PDB entry 1DKG | X-ray diffraction, 2.80 A resolution | chains A and B of the 3 polymer chains in the assembly

[Chain A (and B)]
Protein: Nucleotide exchange factor grpe
Organism: Escherichia coli
Notes: chain B of this document is another copy of the same molecule, construct and numbering; everything in this record applies to it too
UniProtKB: P09372 (GRPE_ECOLI); residues 1-197 here = UniProt positions 1-197
Chain sequence (197 residues; each row starts with the number of its first residue):
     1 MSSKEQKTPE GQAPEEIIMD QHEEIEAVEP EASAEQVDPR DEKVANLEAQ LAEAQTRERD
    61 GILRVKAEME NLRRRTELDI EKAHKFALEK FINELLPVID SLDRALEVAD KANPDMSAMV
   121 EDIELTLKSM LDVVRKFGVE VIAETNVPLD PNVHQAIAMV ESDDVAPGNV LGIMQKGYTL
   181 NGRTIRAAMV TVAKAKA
Disordered / not traced: 1-33, 110-115 (chain B: 1-37, 109-115, 196-197)
Construct notes: engineered mutation Asp-122 (Gly in P09372)
Swiss-Prot annotation at these positions:
  - site: Arg-183 (Interaction with DnaK)
  - mutagenesis: Arg-73 (R73A: Great decrease in ability to interact with DnaK), Arg-74 (R74A: Great decrease in ability to interact with DnaK), Lys-82 (K82A: Great decrease in ability to interact with DnaK), Phe-86 (F86A: No effect in ability to interact with DnaK), Arg-104 (R104A: No effect in ability to interact with DnaK), Glu-107 (E107A: No effect in ability to interact with DnaK), Val-108 (V108A: No effect in ability to interact with DnaK), Leu-149 (L149A: No effect in ability to interact with DnaK), Pro-151 (P151A: No effect in ability to interact with DnaK), Gln-155 (Q155A: No effect in ability to interact with DnaK), Ile-157 (I157A: No effect in ability to interact with DnaK), Met-159 (M159A: No effect in ability to interact with DnaK), 5 further mutagenesis entries in UniProt

[Interface between chain A and chain B]
Residue-residue contacts - 69 pairs, chain A then chain B:
  Lys-43(A) with Val-44(B)
  Val-44(A) with Leu-47(B)
  Leu-47(A) with Val-44(B), hydrophobic; Leu-47(B), hydrophobic
  Glu-48(A) with Lys-43(B); Leu-47(B)
  Gln-50(A) with Leu-51(B)
  Leu-51(A) with Gln-50(B); Leu-51(B), hydrophobic
  Ala-54(A) with Gln-55(B)
  Arg-57(A) with Gln-55(B); Glu-58(B)
  Glu-58(A) with Ala-54(B); Arg-57(B), salt bridge; Glu-58(B), hydrogen bond (backbone-side chain)
  Gly-61(A) with Glu-58(B); Ile-62(B)
  Ile-62(A) with Glu-58(B); Gly-61(B); Ile-62(B), hydrophobic
  Val-65(A) with Ile-62(B), hydrophobic; Val-65(B)
  Met-69(A) with Glu-68(B); Met-69(B), hydrophobic; Leu-72(B), hydrophobic
  Leu-72(A) with Met-69(B); Leu-72(B), hydrophobic; Arg-73(B)
  Arg-73(A) with Leu-72(B)
  Thr-76(A) with Thr-76(B)
  Asp-79(A) with Ile-80(B)
  Ile-80(A) with Ile-80(B), hydrophobic
  Ala-83(A) with Ile-80(B), hydrophobic
  Ala-87(A) with His-84(B)
  Leu-88(A) with Leu-88(B), hydrophobic; Phe-91(B), hydrophobic
  Lys-90(A) with Phe-137(B)
  Phe-91(A) with Phe-91(B), hydrophobic; Leu-95(B), hydrophobic; Phe-137(B), hydrophobic
  Glu-94(A) with Val-133(B); Lys-136(B), salt bridge; Phe-137(B)
  Leu-95(A) with Phe-91(B), hydrophobic; Val-133(B), hydrophobic
  Val-98(A) with Ser-129(B); Met-130(B), hydrophobic
  Ser-101(A) with Thr-126(B), hydrogen bond
  Leu-102(A) with Leu-102(B), hydrophobic; Thr-126(B)
  Ala-105(A) with Met-119(B)
  Met-116(A) with Met-116(B); Met-119(B), hydrophobic
  Met-119(A) with Ala-105(B); Leu-106(B), hydrophobic; Met-119(B), hydrophobic; Val-120(B), hydrophobic
  Asp-122(A) with Arg-104(B), salt bridge; Ala-105(B)
  Ile-123(A) with Ala-105(B), hydrophobic; Ile-123(B), hydrophobic
  Leu-125(A) with Arg-104(B)
  Thr-126(A) with Ser-101(B); Leu-102(B)
  Ser-129(A) with Val-98(B)
  Met-130(A) with Val-98(B), hydrophobic; Met-130(B), hydrophobic
  Phe-137(A) with Phe-91(B), hydrophobic; Glu-94(B)
Other interface residues (no listed pair), chain A (47 interface residues in all): Asp-41, Gln-55, Glu-68, Ile-92, Leu-106, Val-108, Val-133, Val-134, Lys-136
Other interface residues (no listed pair), chain B (47 interface residues in all): Arg-40, Glu-48, Ala-87, Lys-90, Ile-92, Val-108, Asp-122, Val-134

[Summary]
Chain A and chain B each contribute 47 residues to their interface; the contacts include 2 hydrogen bonds and
3 salt bridges. Among the polar pairs are Glu-58(A)/Arg-57(B), Glu-94(A)/Lys-136(B) and Asp-122(A)/Arg-104(B).
From UniProt: 17 mutagenesis sites on chain A.
Chain A and chain B are both Nucleotide exchange factor grpe (Escherichia coli); the structure, Crystal
structure of the nucleotide exchange factor grpe bound to the atpase domain of the molecular ..., was
determined by X-ray diffraction.
